Entry 3T89 (X-ray diffraction, 1.95 A resolution); this record covers chains A and C of the 6 polymer chains in the assembly.

# Chain A (and C)
Protein: 1,4-Dihydroxy-2-naphthoyl-CoA synthase
From: Escherichia coli
Notes: EC 4.1.3.36; chain C of this document is another copy of the same molecule, construct and numbering; everything in this record applies to it too
UniProtKB: P0ABU0 (MENB_ECOLI); residues 1-285 here = UniProt positions 1-285
Sequence (289 residues; numbered -3 to 285; the number before each row is that of its first residue; numbers below 1 keep their minus sign (Gly-3 is residue -3)):
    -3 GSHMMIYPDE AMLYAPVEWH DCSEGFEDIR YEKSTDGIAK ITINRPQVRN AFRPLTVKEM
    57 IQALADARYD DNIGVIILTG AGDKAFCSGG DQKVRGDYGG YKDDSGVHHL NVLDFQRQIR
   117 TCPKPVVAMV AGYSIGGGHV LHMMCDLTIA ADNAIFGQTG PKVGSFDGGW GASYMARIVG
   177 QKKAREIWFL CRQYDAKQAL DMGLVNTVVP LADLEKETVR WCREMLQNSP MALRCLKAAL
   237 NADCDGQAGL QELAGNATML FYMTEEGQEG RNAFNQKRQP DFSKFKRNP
Disordered / not traced: -3 to 0, 90-104 (chain C: -3 to 2, 89-103, 264-285)
Sequence notes: expression tag (-3 to 0)
Ligand contacts: malonate ion (MLI): Gly132, Gly133, Gln154, Thr155, Gly156, Val159, Ser161, Phe162, Asp163, Trp184
UniProt features mapped onto this chain:
  - binding site (substrate): Arg45, Ser84 to Lys89, Tyr97, Tyr129 to Gly133, Thr155, Ser161, Tyr258, Lys273
  - binding site (hydrogencarbonate): Gln154 to Gly156
  - site (Important for catalysis): Tyr97, Tyr258
  - mutagenesis: Lys89 (K89A: Strongly decreases affinity for substrate and DHNA-CoA synthase activity), Arg91 (R91A: Loss of DHNA-CoA synthase activity), Tyr97 (Y97F: Loss of DHNA-CoA synthase activity), Gln154 (Q154A: Reduces the specific DHNA-CoA synthase activity by 15-fold, whereas its affinity for hydrogencarbonate is reduced by 36-fold), Gly156 (G156D: Loss of DHNA-CoA synthase activity), Trp184 (W184F: Reduces the specific DHNA-CoA synthase activity by 530-fold, whereas its affinity for hydrogencarbonate is reduced by 20-fold), Arg267 (R267A: Strongly decreases affinity for substrate and DHNA-CoA synthase activity), Phe270 (F270A: Strongly decreases affinity for substrate and DHNA-CoA synthase activity), Lys273 (K273A: Impairs protein folding)
From the paper describing this entry:
  - catalytic residues: Ser161 (proposed by the authors, not directly observed)
  - mutagenesis - Y97F, G156D: abolished catalytic activity

# How chain A and chain C interact
Pairs across the interface (62; chain A residue first):
  Met1(A) - Thr155(C)
  Met1(A) - Lys158(C)
  Met1(A) - Val159(C)  hydrophobic
  Ile2(A) - Lys158(C)
  Tyr3(A) - Lys158(C)
  Tyr3(A) - Cys187(C)  hydrogen bond (side chain-backbone)
  Tyr3(A) - Arg188(C)
  Tyr3(A) - Gln189(C)
  His138(A) - Lys178(C)  hydrogen bond (backbone-side chain)
  Met139(A) - Lys178(C)
  Cys141(A) - Lys178(C)  hydrogen bond (backbone-side chain)
  Asp142(A) - Lys178(C)
  Asp142(A) - Arg181(C)  salt bridge
  Asp142(A) - Phe185(C)
  Leu143(A) - Lys178(C)
  Leu143(A) - Arg181(C)
  Leu143(A) - Glu182(C)
  Leu143(A) - Leu186(C)  hydrophobic
  Thr144(A) - Lys178(C)  hydrogen bond
  Tyr170(A) - Gln177(C)
  Tyr170(A) - Arg181(C)  hydrogen bond
  Arg173(A) - Arg173(C)
  Arg173(A) - Gly176(C)
  Arg173(A) - Gln177(C)  hydrogen bond (backbone-backbone)
  Ile174(A) - Gly176(C)
  Ile174(A) - Lys178(C)
  Gly199(A) - Lys178(C)
  Leu200(A) - Lys178(C)
  Asn202(A) - Lys178(C)  hydrogen bond (side chain-backbone)
  Asn202(A) - Lys179(C)
  Asn202(A) - Glu182(C)  hydrogen bond
  Arg216(A) - Arg188(C)
  Trp217(A) - Glu182(C)
  Trp217(A) - Leu186(C)  hydrophobic
  Trp217(A) - Arg188(C)
  Glu220(A) - Leu186(C)
  Glu220(A) - Arg188(C)  salt bridge
  Met221(A) - Phe185(C)
  Met221(A) - Leu186(C)  hydrophobic
  Asn224(A) - Pro157(C)
  Asn224(A) - Lys158(C)  hydrogen bond
  Asn224(A) - Phe185(C)  hydrogen bond (side chain-backbone)
  Asn224(A) - Leu186(C)  hydrogen bond (side chain-backbone)
  Ser225(A) - Pro157(C)  hydrogen bond (backbone-backbone)
  Ala228(A) - Pro157(C)  hydrophobic
  Ala228(A) - Ser161(C)
  Leu229(A) - Phe185(C)  hydrophobic
  Cys231(A) - Phe162(C)  hydrophobic
  Leu232(A) - Pro157(C)  hydrophobic
  Leu232(A) - Phe162(C)  hydrophobic
  Leu232(A) - Asp163(C)
  Leu232(A) - Trp184(C)  hydrophobic
  Lys233(A) - Arg181(C)
  Lys233(A) - Phe185(C)
  Ala235(A) - Gly164(C)
  Leu236(A) - Ala168(C)
  Leu236(A) - Gln177(C)  hydrogen bond (backbone-side chain)
  Leu236(A) - Arg181(C)
  Asn237(A) - Arg181(C)  hydrogen bond
  Asp239(A) - Ser169(C)
  Asp239(A) - Arg173(C)  salt bridge
  Cys240(A) - Gln177(C)
Also at the interface, not in a pair above, chain A (37 interface residues in all): Pro4, Arg116, Pro121, Gln223, Leu256, Pro285
Also at the interface, not in a pair above, chain C (26 interface residues in all): His104, Ala172, Ala180

# Summary
The interface between chain A and chain C involves 37 residues on one side and 26 on the other; the contacts
include 14 hydrogen bonds and 3 salt bridges. Polar contacts include Asp142(A)-Arg181(C), Glu220(A)-Arg188(C)
and Asp239(A)-Arg173(C). The paper reports the catalytic residue Ser161(A); Y97F and G156D of chain A abolish
catalytic activity.
Both chains are 1,4-Dihydroxy-2-naphthoyl-CoA synthase (Escherichia coli). Entry 3T89 (Crystal structure of
Escherichia coli MenB, the 1,4-dihydroxy-2-naphthoyl-CoA synthase in vitamin K2 biosynthesis) was determined
by X-ray diffraction together with 3T88, 3T8A and 3T8B from the same study.
